PDB entry 8S3O | electron microscopy, 2.99 A resolution | chain A

# Chain A
Name: CD109 antigen
Source organism: Homo sapiens
UniProtKB: Q6YHK3 (CD109_HUMAN); residues 22-1420 here = UniProt positions 22-1420
Chain sequence (1447 residues; numbered -20 to 1426; the number before each row is that of its first residue; numbers below 1 keep their minus sign (Ser-20 is residue -20)):
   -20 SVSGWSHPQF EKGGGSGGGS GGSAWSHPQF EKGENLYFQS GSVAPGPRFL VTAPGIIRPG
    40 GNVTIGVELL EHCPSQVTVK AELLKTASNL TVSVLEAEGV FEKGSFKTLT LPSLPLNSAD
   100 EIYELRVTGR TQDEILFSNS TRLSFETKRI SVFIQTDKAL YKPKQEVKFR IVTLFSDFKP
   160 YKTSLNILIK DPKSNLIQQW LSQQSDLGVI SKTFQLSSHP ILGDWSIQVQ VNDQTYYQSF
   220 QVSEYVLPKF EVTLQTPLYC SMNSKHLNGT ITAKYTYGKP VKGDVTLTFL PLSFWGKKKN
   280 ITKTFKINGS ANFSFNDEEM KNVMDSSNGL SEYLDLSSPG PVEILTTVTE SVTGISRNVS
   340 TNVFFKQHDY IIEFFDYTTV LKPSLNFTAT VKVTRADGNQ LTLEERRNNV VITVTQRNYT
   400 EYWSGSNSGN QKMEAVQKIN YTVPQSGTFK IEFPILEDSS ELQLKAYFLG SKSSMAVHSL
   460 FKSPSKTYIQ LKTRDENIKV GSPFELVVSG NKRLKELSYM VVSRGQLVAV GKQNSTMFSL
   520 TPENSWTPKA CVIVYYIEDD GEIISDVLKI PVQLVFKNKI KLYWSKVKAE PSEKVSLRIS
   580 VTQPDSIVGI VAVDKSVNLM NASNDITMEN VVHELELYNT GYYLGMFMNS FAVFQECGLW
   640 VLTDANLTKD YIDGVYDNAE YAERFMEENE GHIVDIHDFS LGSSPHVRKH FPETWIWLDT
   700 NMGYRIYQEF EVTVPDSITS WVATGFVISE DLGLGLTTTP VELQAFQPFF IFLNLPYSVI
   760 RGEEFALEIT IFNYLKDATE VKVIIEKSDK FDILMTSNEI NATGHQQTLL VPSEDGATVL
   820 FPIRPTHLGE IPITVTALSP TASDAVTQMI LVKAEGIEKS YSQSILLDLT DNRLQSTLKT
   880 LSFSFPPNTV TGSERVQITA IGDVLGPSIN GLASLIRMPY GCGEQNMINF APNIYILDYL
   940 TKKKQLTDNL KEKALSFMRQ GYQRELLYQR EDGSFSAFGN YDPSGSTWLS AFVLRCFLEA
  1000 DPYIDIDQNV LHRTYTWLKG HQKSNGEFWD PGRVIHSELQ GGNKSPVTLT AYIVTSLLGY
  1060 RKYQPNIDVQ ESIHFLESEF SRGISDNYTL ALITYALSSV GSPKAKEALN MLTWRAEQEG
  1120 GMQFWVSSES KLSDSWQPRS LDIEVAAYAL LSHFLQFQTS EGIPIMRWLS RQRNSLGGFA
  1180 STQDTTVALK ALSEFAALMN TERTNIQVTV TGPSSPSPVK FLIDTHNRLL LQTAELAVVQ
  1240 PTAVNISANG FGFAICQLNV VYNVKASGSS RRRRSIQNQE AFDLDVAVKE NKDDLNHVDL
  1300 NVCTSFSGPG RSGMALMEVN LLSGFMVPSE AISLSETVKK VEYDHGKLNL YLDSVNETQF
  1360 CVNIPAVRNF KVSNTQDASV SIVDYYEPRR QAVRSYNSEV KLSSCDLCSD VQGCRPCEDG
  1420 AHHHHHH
Not modelled in the structure: -20 to 24, 305-316, 401-410, 650-688, 1267-1273, 1417-1426
Cystine bridges: Cys530-Cys636, Cys1302-Cys1360, Cys1404-Cys1416, Cys1407-Cys1413
Covalently attached groups: N-acetylglucosamine (NAG) linked to Asn41, Asn118, Asn365, Asn1086, Asn1244, Asn1355
Differences from the reference sequence: expression tag (-20 to 21, 1421-1426)
Curated features (UniProtKB/Swiss-Prot):
  - lipidation: Ala1420 (GPI-anchor amidated alanine)
  - glycosylation (N-linked (GlcNAc...) asparagine): Asn68, Asn118, Asn247, Asn279, Asn365, Asn419, Asn513, Asn645, Asn1086, Asn1355
  - cross-link: Cys921 to Gln924 (Isoglutamyl cysteine thioester (Cys-Gln))
  - natural variant: Tyr703 (Y703S: In allele Gov(b)), Gln1007 (Q1007E: In a colorectal cancer sample), Asn1065 (N1065K: In a colorectal cancer sample)

# Overview
N-acetylglucosamine is covalently linked to Asn41, Asn118, Asn365, Asn1086, Asn1244 and Asn1355.
Chain A is CD109 antigen (Homo sapiens); the structure, Structure of native human CD109, was determined by
electron microscopy together with 9FX2 and 9FX3 from the same study.
